PDB entry 4OLX | X-ray diffraction, 2.20 A resolution | chains G and H of the 3 polymer chains in the assembly

== Chain G ==
Molecule: Envelope glycoprotein gp160
Source organism: Human immunodeficiency virus 1
UniProtKB: Q0ED31 (B1NCW8_9HIV1); the construct has insertions or renumbered stretches relative to UniProt, so the offset changes along the chain: 44-123 = UniProt 43-122; 199-301 = UniProt 201-303; 324-355 = UniProt 325-356; 357-397 = UniProt 357-397; 1 more segments
Chain sequence (353 residues; numbered 44 to 492; 96 numbers in that range are skipped by the numbering (no residue carries them; nothing is unmodelled there); the number before each row is that of its first residue):
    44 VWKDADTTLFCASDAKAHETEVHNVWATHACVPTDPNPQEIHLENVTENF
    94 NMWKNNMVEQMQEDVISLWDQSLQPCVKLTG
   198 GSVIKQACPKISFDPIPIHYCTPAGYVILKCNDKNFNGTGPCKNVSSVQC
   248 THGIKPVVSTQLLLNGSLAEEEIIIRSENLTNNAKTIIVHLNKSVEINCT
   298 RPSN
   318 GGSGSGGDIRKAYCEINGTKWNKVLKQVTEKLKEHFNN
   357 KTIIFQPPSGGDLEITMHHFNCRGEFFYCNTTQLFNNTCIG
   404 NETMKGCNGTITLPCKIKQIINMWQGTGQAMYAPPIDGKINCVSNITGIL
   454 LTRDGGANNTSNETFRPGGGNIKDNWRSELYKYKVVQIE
Not modelled in the structure: 318-324, 404-407
Differences from the reference sequence: linker (124, 198, 318-323)
Cystine bridges: Cys54-Cys74, Cys119-Cys205, Cys218-Cys247, Cys228-Cys239, Cys296-Cys331, Cys378-Cys445, Cys385-Cys418, Cys395-Cys410
Covalent attachments: N-acetylglucosamine (NAG) linked to Asn234, Asn262, Asn276, Asn289, Asn295, Asn334, Asn386, Asn448

== Chain H ==
Molecule: Antigen binding fragment of heavy chain: Antibody VRC01
Source organism: Homo sapiens
Notes: antibody fragment or engineered binder
Chain sequence (228 residues; row label = number of the first residue in the row; a row labelled like 82A-82C holds insertion residues (82A, then the next letters in order)):
     1 QVRLSQSGGQMKKPGDSMRISCRASGYEFINCPINWIRLAPGKRPEWMGW
    51 MK
   52A P
    53 RLGAVSYARQLQGRVTMTRDMYSETAFLEL
82A-82C RSL
    83 TSDDTAVYFCTRGKYCTA
100A-100H RDYYNWDF
   101 EHWGQGTPVTVSSASTKGPSVFPLAPSSKSTSGGTAALGCLVKDYFPEPV
   151 TVSWNSGALTSGVHTFPAVLQSSGLYSLSSVVTVPSSSLGTQTYICNVNH
   201 KPSNTKVDKKVEPKSC
Cystine bridges: Cys22-Cys92, Cys32-Cys98, Cys140-Cys196

== Chain G / chain H interface ==
Residue-residue contacts (40):
  Lys97(G) - Asp100B(H)  salt bridge
  Glu102(G) - Arg100A(H)  salt bridge
  Glu106(G) - Arg100A(H)  salt bridge
  Asn279(G) - Tyr100D(H)
  Asn279(G) - Trp100F(H)  hydrogen bond
  Asn280(G) - Trp47(H)
  Asn280(G) - Trp50(H)  hydrogen bond
  Asn280(G) - Trp100F(H)
  Ala281(G) - Trp50(H)
  Ala281(G) - Lys52(H)  hydrogen bond (backbone-side chain)
  Ala281(G) - Tyr100C(H)
  Ala281(G) - Trp100F(H)  hydrophobic
  Lys282(G) - Tyr100C(H)  hydrogen bond (side chain-backbone)
  Ser365(G) - Val57(H)
  Ser365(G) - Tyr59(H)
  Gly366(G) - Val57(H)
  Gly367(G) - Leu54(H)
  Gly367(G) - Gly55(H)
  Asp368(G) - Leu54(H)  hydrogen bond (backbone-backbone)
  Asp368(G) - Arg71(H)  salt bridge
  Ile371(G) - Leu54(H)
  Ile371(G) - Ala56(H)
  Gly429(G) - Arg53(H)
  Asp457(G) - Arg61(H)  hydrogen bond (backbone-side chain)
  Asp457(G) - Gln64(H)
  Gly458(G) - Tyr59(H)
  Gly458(G) - Ala60(H)
  Gly458(G) - Arg61(H)  hydrogen bond (backbone-backbone)
  Gly459(G) - Trp47(H)
  Gly459(G) - Ala60(H)
  Gly459(G) - Gln62(H)
  Ala460(G) - Gln62(H)
  Asn461(G) - Arg61(H)  hydrogen bond
  Asn465(G) - Arg61(H)
  Glu466(G) - Arg61(H)  salt bridge
  Thr467(G) - Arg61(H)
  Arg469(G) - Gln64(H)
  Gly473(G) - Arg53(H)
  Gly473(G) - Leu54(H)
  Asn474(G) - Arg53(H)
Interface residues without a listed pair, chain G (30 interface residues in all): Glu370, Asn425, Met426, Arg456, Thr463, Lys476
Interface residues without a listed pair, chain H (23 interface residues in all): Ile30, Ser58, Ala100, Asn100E

== In short ==
30 residues of chain G face 23 of chain H across their interface, with 8 hydrogen bonds and 5 salt bridges.
Polar pairs include Lys97(G)-Asp100B(H), Glu102(G)-Arg100A(H) and Glu106(G)-Arg100A(H). N-acetylglucosamine is
covalently linked to Asn234(G), Asn262(G), Asn276(G), Asn289(G), Asn295(G) and Asn334(G) and 2 more.
Chain G is Envelope glycoprotein gp160 (Human immunodeficiency virus 1) and chain H is Antigen binding
fragment of heavy chain: Antibody VRC01 (Homo sapiens); the structure, Crystal structure of antibody
VRC07-G54L in complex with clade A/E 93TH057 HIV-1 gp120 core, was determined by X-ray diffraction (same
publication as 4OLU, 4OLV, 4OLW, 4OLY, 4OLZ, 4OM0 and 4OM1).
